Entry 6D6Q (electron microscopy, 3.45 A resolution); this record covers chains C and F of the 15 polymer chains in the assembly.

== Chain C ==
Name: Exosome complex component RRP43
Source organism: Homo sapiens
UniProtKB: Q96B26 (EXOS8_HUMAN); residues 1-276 here = UniProt positions 1-276
Chain sequence (278 residues; numbered -1 to 276; the number before each row is that of its first residue; numbers below 1 keep their minus sign (Asp-1 is residue -1)):
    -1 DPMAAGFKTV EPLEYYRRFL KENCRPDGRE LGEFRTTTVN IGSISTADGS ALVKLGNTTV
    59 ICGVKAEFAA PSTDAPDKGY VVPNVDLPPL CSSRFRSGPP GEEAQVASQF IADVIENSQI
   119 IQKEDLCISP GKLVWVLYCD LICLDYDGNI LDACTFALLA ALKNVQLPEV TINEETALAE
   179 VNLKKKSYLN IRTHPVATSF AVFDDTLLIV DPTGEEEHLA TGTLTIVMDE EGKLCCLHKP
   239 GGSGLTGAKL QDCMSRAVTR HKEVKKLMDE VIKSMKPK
Unresolved in the structure: -1 to 8, 274-276
Construct notes: expression tag (-1 to 0)
UniProt features mapped onto this chain:
  - modified residue: Ala2 (N-acetylalanine)
  - natural variant: Ala2 (A2V: In PCH1C), Ser272 (S272T: In PCH1C)

== Chain F ==
Name: Exosome complex component MTR3
Source organism: Homo sapiens
UniProtKB: Q5RKV6 (EXOS6_HUMAN); numbering as in UniProt (aligned over 1-272)
Chain sequence (272 residues; numbered 1 to 272; the number before each row is that of its first residue):
     1 MPGDHRRIRG PEESQPPQLY AADEEEAPGT RDPTRLRPVY ARAGLLSQAK GSAYLEAGGT
    61 KVLCAVSGPR QAEGGERGGG PAGAGGEAPA ALRGRLLCDF RRAPFAGRRR RAPPGGCEER
   121 ELALALQEAL EPAVRLGRYP RAQLEVSALL LEDGGSALAA ALTAAALALA DAGVEMYDLV
   181 VGCGLSLAPG PAPTWLLDPT RLEEERAAAG LTVALMPVLN QVAGLLGSGE GGLTESWAEA
   241 VRLGLEGCQR LYPVLQQSLV RAARRRGAAA QP
Unresolved in the structure: 1-2, 73-88, 271-272

== Chain C / chain F interface ==
Contacting residue pairs (59; chain C residue first):
  Ser41(C) - Lys61(F)  hydrogen bond (backbone-side chain)
  Ser41(C) - Glu152(F)
  Ile42(C) - Phe105(F)  hydrophobic
  Ile42(C) - Glu152(F)
  Ser43(C) - Glu152(F)  hydrogen bond
  Thr44(C) - Phe105(F)  hydrogen bond (side chain-backbone)
  Thr44(C) - Ala106(F)
  Thr44(C) - Gly107(F)
  Thr44(C) - Glu152(F)
  Thr44(C) - Asp153(F)
  Thr44(C) - Arg201(F)
  Ala45(C) - Phe105(F)
  Asn55(C) - Ser47(F)
  Gly61(C) - Phe105(F)
  Lys63(C) - Gly107(F)  hydrogen bond (side chain-backbone)
  Lys63(C) - Arg108(F)
  Ala64(C) - Pro17(F)
  Glu65(C) - Ser14(F)  hydrogen bond
  Glu65(C) - Gln15(F)
  Glu65(C) - Arg110(F)
  Phe66(C) - Ser14(F)
  Phe66(C) - Gln15(F)  hydrogen bond (backbone-backbone)
  Phe66(C) - Pro17(F)  hydrophobic
  Ala67(C) - Glu13(F)
  Val80(C) - Gly10(F)
  Pro81(C) - Ile8(F)
  Asn82(C) - Arg110(F)
  Asn82(C) - Pro113(F)
  Asp84(C) - Arg101(F)  salt bridge
  Pro87(C) - Ser67(F)
  Pro87(C) - Ser147(F)
  Leu88(C) - Ala65(F)  hydrophobic
  Leu88(C) - Ser147(F)
  Cys89(C) - Gln48(F)
  Ser95(C) - Asp99(F)
  Pro97(C) - Arg6(F)
  Pro98(C) - Arg6(F)
  Pro98(C) - Arg7(F)
  Gln103(C) - Arg6(F)
  Val134(C) - Pro11(F)  hydrophobic
  Tyr136(C) - Pro11(F)
  Tyr136(C) - Ser14(F)  hydrogen bond
  Tyr136(C) - Arg110(F)
  Asp138(C) - Pro104(F)
  Asp138(C) - Arg110(F)  salt bridge
  Ile140(C) - Ala103(F)  hydrophobic
  Ile140(C) - Phe105(F)  hydrophobic
  Leu142(C) - Leu46(F)
  Leu142(C) - Leu63(F)  hydrophobic
  Leu142(C) - Leu149(F)  hydrophobic
  Asp143(C) - Leu46(F)
  Asp143(C) - Ser47(F)
  Ala177(C) - Tyr20(F)
  Glu178(C) - Tyr20(F)
  Glu178(C) - Ala21(F)
  Glu178(C) - Ala22(F)
  Val179(C) - Pro17(F)  hydrophobic
  Val179(C) - Tyr20(F)
  Val179(C) - Ala21(F)  hydrophobic
Also at the interface, not in a pair above, chain C (43 interface residues in all): Ile59, Tyr78, Pro86, Ser90, Ser91, Gly96, Ser106, Gln107, Tyr144, Asp145, Leu181
Also at the interface, not in a pair above, chain F (39 interface residues in all): Arg9, Pro16, Ala49, Arg70, Leu151

== Summary ==
43 residues of chain C face 39 of chain F across their interface, with 7 hydrogen bonds and 2 salt bridges.
Polar contacts include Asp84(C)-Arg101(F), Asp138(C)-Arg110(F) and Ser41(C)-Lys61(F).
Here chain C is Exosome complex component RRP43 and chain F is Exosome complex component MTR3, both from Homo
sapiens. Entry 6D6Q (Human nuclear exosome-MTR4 RNA complex - overall reconstruction) was determined by
electron microscopy (same publication as 6D6R).
